PDB entry 7TO0 | electron microscopy, 3.50 A resolution | chains A and B of the 3 polymer chains in the assembly

# Chain A
Protein: Antiviral innate immune response receptor RIG-I
Source organism: Homo sapiens
Notes: EC 3.6.4.13
UniProtKB: O95786 (DDX58_HUMAN); residues 1-925 here = UniProt positions 1-925
Amino-acid sequence (925 residues; row label = number of the first residue in the row):
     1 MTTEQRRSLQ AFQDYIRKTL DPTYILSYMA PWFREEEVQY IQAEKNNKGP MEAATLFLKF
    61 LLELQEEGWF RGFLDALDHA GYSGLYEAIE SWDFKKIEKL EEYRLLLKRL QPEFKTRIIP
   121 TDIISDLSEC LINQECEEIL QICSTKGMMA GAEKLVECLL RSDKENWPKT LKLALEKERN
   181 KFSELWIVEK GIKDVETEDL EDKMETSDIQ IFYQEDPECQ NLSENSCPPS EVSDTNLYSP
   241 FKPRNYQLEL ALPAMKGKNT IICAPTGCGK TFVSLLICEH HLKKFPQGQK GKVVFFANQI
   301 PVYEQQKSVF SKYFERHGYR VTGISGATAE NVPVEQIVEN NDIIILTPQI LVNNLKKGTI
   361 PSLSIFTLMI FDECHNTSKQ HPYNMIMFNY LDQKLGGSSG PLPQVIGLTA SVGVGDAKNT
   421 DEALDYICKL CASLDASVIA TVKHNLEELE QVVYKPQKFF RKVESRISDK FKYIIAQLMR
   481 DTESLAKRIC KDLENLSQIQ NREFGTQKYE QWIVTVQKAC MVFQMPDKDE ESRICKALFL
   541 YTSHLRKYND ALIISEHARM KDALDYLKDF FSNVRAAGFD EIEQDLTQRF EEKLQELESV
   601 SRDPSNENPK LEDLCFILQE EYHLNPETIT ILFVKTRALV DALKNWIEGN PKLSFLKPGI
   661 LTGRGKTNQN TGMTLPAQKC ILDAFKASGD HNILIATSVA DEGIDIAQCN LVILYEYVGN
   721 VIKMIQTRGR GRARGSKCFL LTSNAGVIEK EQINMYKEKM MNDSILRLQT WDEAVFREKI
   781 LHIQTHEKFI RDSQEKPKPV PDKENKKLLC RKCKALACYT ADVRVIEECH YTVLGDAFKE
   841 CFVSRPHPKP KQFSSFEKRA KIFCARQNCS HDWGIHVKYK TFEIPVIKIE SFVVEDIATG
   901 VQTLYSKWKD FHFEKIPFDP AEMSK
Not modelled in the structure: 1-240, 923-925
Bound ions: Zn2+: Cys810, Cys864, Cys869
Curated features (UniProtKB/Swiss-Prot):
  - motif: Asp372 to His375 (DECH box)
  - binding site (ATP): Ala264 to Thr271
  - binding site (Zn(2+)): Cys810, Cys813, Cys864, Cys869
  - modified residue: Ser8 (Microbial infection: Phosphoserine), Thr170 (Phosphothreonine), Asn495 (Microbial infection: Deamidated asparagine), Asn549 (Microbial infection: Deamidated asparagine), Thr770 (Phosphothreonine), Ser854 (Phosphoserine), Ser855 (Phosphoserine), Lys858 (N6-acetyllysine), Lys909 (N6-acetyllysine)
  - cross-link (Glycyl lysine isopeptide (Lys-Gly)): Lys48 (interchain with G-Cter in ubiquitin), Lys96 (interchain with G-Cter in ubiquitin), Lys154 (interchain with G-Cter in ubiquitin), Lys164 (interchain with G-Cter in ubiquitin), Lys172 (interchain with G-Cter in ubiquitin), Lys181 (interchain with G-Cter in ubiquitin), Lys193 (interchain with G-Cter in ubiquitin), Lys203 (interchain with G-Cter in ubiquitin), Lys812 (interchain with G-Cter in ubiquitin)
  - natural variant: Cys268 (C268F: In SGMRT2), Glu373 (E373A: In SGMRT2)
  - mutagenesis: Ser8 (S8E: Complete loss of MARCHF5-mediated degradation), Thr55 (T55I: No IRF3 signaling activity. No effect on dsRNA binding), Lys99 (K99R: Little or no effect on ubiquitination of the 2 CARD domain. Abolishes ubiquitination by RNF125), Lys154 (K154R: Reduction of ubiquitination. Reduction of INFB induction), Lys164 (K164R: Reduction of ubiquitination. Reduction of INFB induction), Lys169 (K169R: Little or no effect on ubiquitination of the 2 CARD domains), Lys172 (K172R: Complete loss of ubiquitination. No interaction with MAVS/IPS1. No induction of IFN-beta), Lys181 (K181R: Little or no effect on ubiquitination of the 2 CARD domains), Lys190 (K190R: Little or no effect on ubiquitination of the 2 CARD domains), Lys193 (K193R: Little or no effect on ubiquitination of the 2 CARD domains), Lys270 (K270A: No IRF3 signaling activity. Loss of dsRNA-induced ATPase activity. No effect on ds-RNA binding. Changed RIG-I signaling pathway), Asp372 to His375 (Loss of dsRNA-induced ATPase activity. No effect on ds-RNA binding. Changed RIG-I signaling pathway), 12 further mutagenesis entries in UniProt
Reported in the primary citation:
  - binding site for OHdsRNA (chain B): Asn668
  - contacts within the chain: Asn668-His847
  - mutagenesis - N668A: increased signaling in response to 5'-p and 5'-OH RNA duplexes
  - mutagenesis - Y454A, N668D, N668E: increased signaling in response to endogenous host RNA
  - mutagenesis - Y454A, N668D, N668E: increased signaling in response to p1dsRNA
  - mutagenesis - Y454A, N668D, N668E: increased signaling in response to OHdsRNA
  - mutagenesis - S411L: abolished signaling in response to p3dsRNA
  - mutagenesis - C268F, E373A, E373Q: increased signaling in response to OHSLR30
  - mutagenesis - N668D, N668E: increased signaling in response to p1dsRNA and OHdsRNA

# Chain B
Molecule: OHdsRNA
Sequence (24 nucleotides; row label = number of the first residue in the row):
     1 GGACGUACGU CGCGACGUAC GUCC
Not modelled in the structure: 13-24

# Chain A / chain B interface
Residue-residue contacts (35):
  Ser378(A) - G5(B)  phosphate contact
  Ser378(A) - U6(B)  phosphate contact
  Lys379(A) - G5(B)  phosphate contact
  Lys379(A) - U6(B)  salt bridge to the phosphate
  Gln380(A) - C4(B)  sugar contact
  Gln380(A) - G5(B)  hydrogen bond to the phosphate
  His381(A) - C4(B)  hydrogen bond to the sugar
  His381(A) - G5(B)  sugar contact
  Pro382(A) - C4(B)  sugar contact
  Ile499(A) - U10(B)  sugar contact
  Gln500(A) - C11(B)  phosphate contact
  Gln507(A) - C8(B)  hydrogen bond to the base
  Gln507(A) - G9(B)  sugar contact
  Lys508(A) - U10(B)  sugar contact
  Gln511(A) - G9(B)  hydrogen bond to the base
  Thr667(A) - G1(B)  hydrogen bond to the base
  Thr667(A) - G2(B)  base contact
  Asn668(A) - G1(B)  hydrogen bond to the base
  Val718(A) - A7(B)  sugar contact
  Asn720(A) - U6(B)  sugar contact
  Asn720(A) - A7(B)  phosphate contact
  Lys723(A) - U6(B)  sugar contact
  Lys750(A) - C8(B)  salt bridge to the phosphate
  Cys829(A) - G2(B)  sugar contact
  His830(A) - G1(B)  hydrogen bond to the base
  Phe853(A) - G1(B)  stacking on the base
  Lys858(A) - G1(B)  hydrogen bond to the base
  Gly874(A) - G1(B)  sugar contact
  Ile875(A) - G1(B)  sugar contact
  Val886(A) - G1(B)  sugar contact
  Lys888(A) - G1(B)  phosphate contact
  Lys888(A) - G2(B)  phosphate contact
  Lys907(A) - C4(B)  salt bridge to the phosphate
  Trp908(A) - G2(B)  phosphate contact
  Lys909(A) - A3(B)  salt bridge to the phosphate
Other interface residues (no listed pair), chain A (31 interface residues in all): Gly415, Gln498, Gly719, Ile887

# Overview
31 residues of chain A and 11 residues of chain B are in contact, with 8 hydrogen bonds, 4 salt bridges and 1
aromatic stacking contact. Among the polar pairs are Gln507(A)-C8(B), Gln511(A)-G9(B) and Thr667(A)-G1(B). The
paper reports a binding site for OHdsRNA (chain B) at Asn668(A); Y454A, N668D and N668E of chain A increase
signaling in response to endogenous host RNA; 8 substitutions were tested in all.
Here chain A is Antiviral innate immune response receptor RIG-I (Homo sapiens) and chain B is OHdsRNA. Entry
7TO0 (Cryo-EM structure of RIG-I in complex with OHdsRNA) was determined by electron microscopy, deposited
together with 7TNX, 7TNY, 7TNZ, 7TO1, 7TO2, 8DVR, 8DVS and 8DVU.
